1N61 - chains B and E of the 6 polymer chains in the assembly; structure by X-ray diffraction, 1.30 A resolution.

Chain B (and E):
Protein: Carbon monoxide dehydrogenase large chain
Source organism: Oligotropha carboxidovorans
Notes: EC 1.2.99.2; chain E of this document is another copy of the same molecule, construct and numbering; everything in this record applies to it too
UniProtKB: P19919 (DCML_OLICA); residues 1-809 here = UniProt positions 1-809
Chain sequence (809 residues; each row starts with the number of its first residue):
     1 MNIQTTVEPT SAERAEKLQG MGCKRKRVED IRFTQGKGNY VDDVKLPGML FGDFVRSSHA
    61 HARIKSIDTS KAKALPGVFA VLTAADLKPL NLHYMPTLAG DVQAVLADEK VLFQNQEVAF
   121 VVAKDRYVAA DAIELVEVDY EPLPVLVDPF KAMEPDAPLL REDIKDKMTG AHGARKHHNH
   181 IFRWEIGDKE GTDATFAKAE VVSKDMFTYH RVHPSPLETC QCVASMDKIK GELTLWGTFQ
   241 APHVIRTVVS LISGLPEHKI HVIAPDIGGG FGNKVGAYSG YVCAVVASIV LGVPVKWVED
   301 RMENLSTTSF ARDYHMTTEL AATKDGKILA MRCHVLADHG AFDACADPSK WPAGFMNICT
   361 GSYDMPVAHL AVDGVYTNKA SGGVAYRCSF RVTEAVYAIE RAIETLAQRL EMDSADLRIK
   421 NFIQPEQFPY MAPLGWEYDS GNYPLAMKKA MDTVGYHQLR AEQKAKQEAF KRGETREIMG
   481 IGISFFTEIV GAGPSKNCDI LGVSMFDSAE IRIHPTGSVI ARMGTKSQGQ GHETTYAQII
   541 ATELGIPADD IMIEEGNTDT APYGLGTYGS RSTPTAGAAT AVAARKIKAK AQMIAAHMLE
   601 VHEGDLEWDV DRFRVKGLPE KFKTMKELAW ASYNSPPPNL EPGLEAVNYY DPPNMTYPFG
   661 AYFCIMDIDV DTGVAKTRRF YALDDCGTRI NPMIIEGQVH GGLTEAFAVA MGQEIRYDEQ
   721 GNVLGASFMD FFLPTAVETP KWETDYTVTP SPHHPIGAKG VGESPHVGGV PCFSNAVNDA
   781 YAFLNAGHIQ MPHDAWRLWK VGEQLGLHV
Not modelled in the structure: 1-5 (chain E: 1-14)
Bound ions: cu(I)-S-mo(IV)(=o)oh cluster Cu: Cys388 (together with pterin cytosine dinucleotide)
Small-molecule neighbours:
  - cu(I)-S-mo(IV)(=o)oh cluster (CUN): Gln240, Phe271, Gly272, Val275, Val384, Ala385, Tyr386, Arg387, Cys388, Ser389, Phe390, Thr567, Tyr568, Gly569, Glu763
  - pterin cytosine dinucleotide (MCN): Gly269, Gly270, Phe271, Gly272, Arg387, Gln528, Gly529, Gln530, Gly531, His532, Thr535, Thr567, Tyr568, Gly569, Ser570, Arg571, Ser572, Thr573, Pro574, Cys686, Thr688, Arg689, Ile690, Asn691, Ile694, Ile695, Gln698, Ala758, Lys759, Gly760, Val761, Gly762, Glu763
Swiss-Prot annotation at these positions:
  - binding site (Cu(+)): Cys388
  - binding site (Mo-molybdopterin cytosine dinucleotide): Glu763
From the paper describing this entry:
  - cu(I)-S-mo(IV)(=o)oh cluster coordination: Cys388
  - binding site for cu(I)-S-mo(IV)(=o)oh cluster: Glu763
  - catalytic residues: Glu763 (proposed by the authors, not directly observed)

Interface between chain B and chain E:
Residue-residue contacts - 80 pairs, chain B then chain E:
  Ile31(B) - Ile229(E)
  Gln35(B) - Ile229(E)
  Lys37(B) - Ile229(E)
  Ile229(B) - Ile31(E)
  Ile229(B) - Gln35(E)
  Ile229(B) - Lys37(E)
  Glu232(B) - Met552(E)
  Arg246(B) - His514(E)  hydrogen bond
  Glu257(B) - His514(E)
  Glu257(B) - Pro515(E)
  Glu257(B) - Thr516(E)  hydrogen bond
  Glu257(B) - Ser518(E)  hydrogen bond (backbone-side chain)
  His258(B) - His514(E)
  His258(B) - Ser518(E)  hydrogen bond (backbone-side chain)
  His258(B) - Val519(E)
  His258(B) - Asp549(E)  hydrogen bond (side chain-backbone)
  His258(B) - Asp550(E)
  His258(B) - Ile551(E)
  His258(B) - Met552(E)
  Gly502(B) - Trp630(E)
  Gly502(B) - Asn634(E)  hydrogen bond (backbone-side chain)
  Val503(B) - Trp630(E)  hydrophobic
  Val503(B) - Tyr633(E)
  Ser504(B) - Tyr633(E)  hydrogen bond (backbone-backbone)
  Ser504(B) - Asn634(E)  hydrogen bond (side chain-backbone)
  Ser504(B) - Pro636(E)
  Phe506(B) - Tyr633(E)  hydrophobic
  Phe506(B) - Pro642(E)  hydrophobic
  Glu510(B) - Glu510(E)
  Glu510(B) - Arg512(E)  salt bridge
  Arg512(B) - Glu510(E)  salt bridge
  Arg512(B) - Thr560(E)
  Arg512(B) - Pro562(E)
  Arg512(B) - Tyr649(E)
  His514(B) - Arg246(E)  hydrogen bond
  His514(B) - Glu257(E)
  His514(B) - His258(E)
  Pro515(B) - Glu257(E)
  Pro515(B) - Tyr563(E)  hydrophobic
  Thr516(B) - Leu251(E)
  Thr516(B) - Glu257(E)  hydrogen bond
  Ser518(B) - Glu257(E)  hydrogen bond (side chain-backbone)
  Ser518(B) - His258(E)  hydrogen bond (side chain-backbone)
  Val519(B) - His258(E)
  Arg522(B) - Asp559(E)  hydrogen bond (side chain-backbone)
  Arg522(B) - Thr560(E)
  Asp549(B) - His258(E)  hydrogen bond (backbone-side chain)
  Asp550(B) - His258(E)
  Ile551(B) - His258(E)
  Met552(B) - Glu232(E)
  Met552(B) - His258(E)
  Asp559(B) - Arg522(E)  hydrogen bond (backbone-side chain)
  Thr560(B) - Arg512(E)
  Thr560(B) - Thr560(E)
  Tyr563(B) - Pro515(E)  hydrophobic
  Tyr563(B) - Tyr633(E)  hydrophobic
  Lys586(B) - Glu641(E)  salt bridge
  Trp630(B) - Leu501(E)
  Trp630(B) - Gly502(E)
  Trp630(B) - Val503(E)  hydrophobic
  Tyr633(B) - Val503(E)
  Tyr633(B) - Ser504(E)  hydrogen bond (backbone-backbone)
  Tyr633(B) - Phe506(E)  hydrophobic
  Tyr633(B) - Tyr563(E)  hydrophobic
  Asn634(B) - Gly502(E)  hydrogen bond (side chain-backbone)
  Asn634(B) - Ser504(E)  hydrogen bond (backbone-side chain)
  Pro636(B) - Ser504(E)
  Glu641(B) - Lys586(E)  salt bridge
  Glu641(B) - Asn648(E)  hydrogen bond
  Glu641(B) - Tyr649(E)  hydrogen bond (side chain-backbone)
  Pro642(B) - Phe506(E)  hydrophobic
  Pro642(B) - Tyr649(E)
  Glu645(B) - Val647(E)
  Glu645(B) - Tyr649(E)  hydrogen bond
  Val647(B) - Glu645(E)
  Asn648(B) - Glu641(E)  hydrogen bond
  Tyr649(B) - Arg512(E)
  Tyr649(B) - Glu641(E)  hydrogen bond (backbone-side chain)
  Tyr649(B) - Pro642(E)
  Tyr649(B) - Glu645(E)  hydrogen bond
Also at the interface, not in a pair above, chain B (52 interface residues in all): Arg32, Lys230, Thr247, Ser250, Pro256, Lys259, Ser495, Leu501, Ile520, Ala561, Pro562, Ser635, Gly643, Asp651
Also at the interface, not in a pair above, chain E (53 interface residues in all): Arg32, Lys230, Thr247, Ser250, Pro256, Lys259, Ser495, Ile520, Ala561, Ser635, Gly643, Asp651

In short:
52 residues of chain B and 53 residues of chain E are in contact; the contacts include 24 hydrogen bonds and 4
salt bridges. Polar pairs include Glu510(B)-Arg512(E), Lys586(B)-Glu641(E) and Arg246(B)-His514(E). Bound to
chain B: cu(I)-S-mo(IV)(=o)oh cluster and pterin cytosine dinucleotide. From the paper: the catalytic residue
Glu763(B); a binding site for cu(I)-S-mo(IV)(=o)oh cluster at Glu763(B).
Both chains are Carbon monoxide dehydrogenase large chain (Oligotropha carboxidovorans). Entry 1N61 (Crystal
Structure of the Cu,Mo-CO Dehydrogenase (CODH); Dithionite reduced state) was determined by X-ray diffraction
together with 1N5W, 1N60, 1N62 and 1N63 from the same study.
